Entry 2O9V (X-ray diffraction, 1.63 A resolution); this record covers chains A and B.

# Chain A
Name: Ponsin
From: Homo sapiens
Notes: fragment: src homology 3 (sh3) domain
Reference sequence: A0AED4 (A0AED4_HUMAN); numbering as in UniProt (aligned over 824-884)
Sequence (67 residues; each row starts with the number of its first residue):
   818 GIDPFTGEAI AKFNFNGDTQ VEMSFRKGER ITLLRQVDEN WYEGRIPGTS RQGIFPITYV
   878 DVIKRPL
Sequence notes: expression tag (818-823)

# Chain B
Name: Paxillin
Notes: fragment: Proline rich region
Reference sequence: P49023 (PAXI_HUMAN); residues 45-54 here = UniProt positions 45-54
Sequence (10 residues; numbered 45 to 54; the number before each row is that of its first residue):
    45 VPPPVPPPPS

# How chain A and chain B interact
Residue-residue contacts (16):
  F830(A) with V45(B); P46(B), hydrophobic; P47(B)
  V854(A) with P53(B), hydrophobic
  D855(A) with P53(B)
  N857(A) with P50(B)
  W858(A) with V49(B), hydrophobic; P50(B); P51(B), hydrogen bond (side chain-backbone); P52(B); P53(B)
  I871(A) with P53(B)
  T875(A) with P47(B)
  Y876(A) with P46(B); P47(B), hydrogen bond (side chain-backbone); V49(B)
Other interface residues (no listed pair), chain A (10 interface residues in all): F832, P873
Other interface residues (no listed pair), chain B (10 interface residues in all): P48, S54

# Summary
Chain A and chain B each contribute 10 residues to their interface, with 2 hydrogen bonds. Polar contacts
include W858(A)-P51(B) and Y876(A)-P47(B).
Here chain A is Ponsin (Homo sapiens) and chain B is Paxillin. Entry 2O9V (The second SH3 domain from Ponsin
in complex with the paxillin proline rich region) was determined by X-ray diffraction (same publication as
2O9S).
